Entry 7WE6 (electron microscopy, 3.20 A resolution); this record covers chains L and X of the 26 polymer chains in the assembly.

Chain L:
Molecule: CRISPR type I-F/YPEST-associated protein Csy2
From: Pseudomonas aeruginosa
UniProtKB: B3G161 (B3G161_PSEAI); residue numbers follow UniProt; this construct covers 1-327
Chain sequence (327 residues; each row starts with the number of its first residue):
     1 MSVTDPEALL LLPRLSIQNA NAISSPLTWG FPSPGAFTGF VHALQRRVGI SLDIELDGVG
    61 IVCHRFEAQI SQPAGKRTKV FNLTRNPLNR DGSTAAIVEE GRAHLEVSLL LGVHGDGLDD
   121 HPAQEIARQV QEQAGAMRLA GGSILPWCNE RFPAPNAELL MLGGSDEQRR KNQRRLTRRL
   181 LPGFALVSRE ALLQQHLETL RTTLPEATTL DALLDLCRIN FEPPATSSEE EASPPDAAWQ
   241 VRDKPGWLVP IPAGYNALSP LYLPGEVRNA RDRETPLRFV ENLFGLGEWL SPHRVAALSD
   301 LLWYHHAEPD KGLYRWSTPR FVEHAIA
Disordered / not traced: 1-2, 224-238, 323-327

Chain X:
Molecule: Type I-F CRISPR-associated protein Csy1
From: Pseudomonas aeruginosa
UniProtKB: A0A3A8DDU9 (A0A3A8DDU9_PSEAI); residues 1-434 here = UniProt positions 1-434
Chain sequence (434 residues; row label = number of the first residue in the row):
     1 MTSPLPTPTW QELRQFIESF IQERLQGKLD KLHPDEDDKR QTLLATHRRE AWLADAARRV
    61 GQLQLVTHTL KPIHPDARGS NLHSLPQAPG QPGLAGSHEL GDRLVSDVVG NAAALDVFKF
   121 LSLQYQGKNL LNWLTEDSAE AVQALSDNAE QAREWRQAFI GITAVKGAPA SHSLAKQLYF
   181 PLPGSGYHLL APLFPTSLVH HVHALLREAR FGDAAKAARE ARSRQESWPH GFSEYPNLAI
   241 QKFGGTKPQN ISQLNSERYG ENWLLPSLPP HWQRQDQRAP IRHSSVFEHD FGRSPEVSRL
   301 TRTLQRLLAK TRHNNFTIRR YRAQLVGQIC DEALQYAARL RELEPGWSAT PGCQLHDAEQ
   361 LWLDPLRAQT DETFLQRRLR GDWPAEVGNR FANWLNRAVS SDSQILGSPE AAQWSQELSK
   421 ELTMFKEILE DERD
Disordered / not traced: 1-10
From the paper describing this entry:
  - mutagenesis - K247E, N250D: decreased binding to dsDNANS
  - binding site for the 54-nt DNA strand: K247, N250
  - mutagenesis - K247E, K247E/N250D, N250D: decreased binding to dsDNASP
  - mutagenesis - K247E: abolished binding to 15-bp dsDNASP

Interface between chain L and chain X:
Pairs across the interface (110):
  L27(L) with L264(X); L265(X), hydrogen bond (backbone-backbone)
  T28(L) with L264(X); L265(X)
  W29(L) with A239(X); L264(X); L265(X), hydrogen bond (side chain-backbone); P266(X); L268(X), hydrophobic
  G30(L) with S267(X)
  F31(L) with S267(X), hydrogen bond (backbone-backbone)
  H42(L) with P181(X); Y187(X)
  R46(L) with Y187(X), hydrogen bond
  F66(L) with L268(X), hydrophobic; P269(X), hydrophobic
  R77(L) with R210(X); Y235(X), hydrogen bond (side chain-backbone); P236(X); N237(X); L238(X)
  T78(L) with L238(X); I240(X)
  K79(L) with N237(X); L238(X), hydrogen bond (backbone-backbone); A239(X); I240(X), hydrogen bond (backbone-backbone)
  V80(L) with I240(X), hydrophobic
  V98(L) with H74(X); P75(X)
  E99(L) with Q241(X); K242(X), hydrogen bond (side chain-backbone)
  R174(L) with D431(X), hydrogen bond (side chain-backbone)
  R178(L) with D431(X); E432(X)
  L181(L) with A338(X)
  F184(L) with P270(X), hydrophobic
  L193(L) with G93(X)
  Q194(L) with P92(X), hydrogen bond (side chain-backbone); G93(X)
  L216(L) with S233(X); E234(X); Y235(X)
  C217(L) with E234(X), hydrogen bond (backbone-backbone); P236(X), hydrophobic
  I219(L) with F232(X), hydrogen bond (backbone-backbone)
  F221(L) with R222(X); S227(X); H230(X)
  E222(L) with R222(X); S227(X), hydrogen bond (backbone-side chain)
  W239(L) with R222(X)
  W247(L) with P270(X), hydrophobic
  V249(L) with S267(X); L268(X)
  Y255(L) with L178(X)
  N256(L) with P86(X); Q87(X); P89(X)
  A257(L) with P86(X)
  L258(L) with S84(X); P86(X), hydrophobic
  L261(L) with H188(X)
  N269(L) with S171(X), hydrogen bond (side chain-backbone); Q177(X)
  A270(L) with Q177(X); L189(X), hydrophobic
  R271(L) with K176(X), hydrogen bond (side chain-backbone); Q177(X), hydrogen bond (side chain-backbone); L178(X); Y179(X); L189(X)
  T275(L) with Y187(X)
  P276(L) with Y187(X); H188(X); L189(X), hydrogen bond (backbone-backbone)
  L277(L) with L189(X)
  R278(L) with H188(X); L189(X), hydrogen bond (backbone-backbone); L190(X); A191(X)
  F279(L) with A191(X), hydrophobic
  V280(L) with L190(X), hydrophobic; A191(X), hydrogen bond (backbone-backbone); P192(X); L193(X)
  E281(L) with H68(X), salt bridge; S97(X); L198(X)
  N282(L) with A95(X)
  L283(L) with L94(X), hydrophobic; A95(X)
  F284(L) with L94(X); A95(X)
  W289(L) with L268(X); P270(X)
  R294(L) with G327(X); D331(X)
  H305(L) with F180(X); P181(X)
  A307(L) with F180(X), hydrophobic; P181(X); L182(X), hydrophobic; P183(X)
  P309(L) with L182(X), hydrophobic
  Y314(L) with F180(X), hydrophobic; L182(X); H188(X); L190(X), hydrophobic
  R315(L) with L94(X)
Also at the interface, not in a pair above, chain L (67 interface residues in all): I23, P26, C63, F81, I97, A207, R218, P250, A253, R268, D272, H306, L313, W316
Also at the interface, not in a pair above, chain X (64 interface residues in all): G96, A170, H172, F194, Q225, W228, G244, W272

In short:
Chain L and chain X form an interface of 67 and 64 residues respectively, with 19 hydrogen bonds and 1 salt
bridge. Polar pairs include E281(L)-H68(X), W29(L)-L265(X) and R46(L)-Y187(X). The paper reports a binding
site for the 54-nt DNA strand at K247(X) and N250(X); K247E, K247E/N250D and N250D of chain X reduce binding
to dsDNASP.
Chain L is CRISPR type I-F/YPEST-associated protein Csy2 and chain X is Type I-F CRISPR-associated protein
Csy1, both from Pseudomonas aeruginosa; the structure, Structure of Csy-AcrIF24-dsDNA, was determined by
electron microscopy, deposited together with 7ELM and 7ELN.
